9JC1 - chains J and L of the 14 polymer chains in the assembly; structure by electron microscopy, 2.79 A resolution.

Chain J:
Molecule: ATP synthase delta subunit, ATP synthase subunit alpha
Organism: Bacillus sp. PS3
Notes: EC 7.1.2.2
UniProt: A0A0M3VGF9 (A0A0M3VGF9_BACP3); residues 80-580 here correspond to UniProt positions 2-502 (UniProt number = residue number - 78)
Sequence (580 residues; numbered 1 to 580; the number before each row is that of its first residue):
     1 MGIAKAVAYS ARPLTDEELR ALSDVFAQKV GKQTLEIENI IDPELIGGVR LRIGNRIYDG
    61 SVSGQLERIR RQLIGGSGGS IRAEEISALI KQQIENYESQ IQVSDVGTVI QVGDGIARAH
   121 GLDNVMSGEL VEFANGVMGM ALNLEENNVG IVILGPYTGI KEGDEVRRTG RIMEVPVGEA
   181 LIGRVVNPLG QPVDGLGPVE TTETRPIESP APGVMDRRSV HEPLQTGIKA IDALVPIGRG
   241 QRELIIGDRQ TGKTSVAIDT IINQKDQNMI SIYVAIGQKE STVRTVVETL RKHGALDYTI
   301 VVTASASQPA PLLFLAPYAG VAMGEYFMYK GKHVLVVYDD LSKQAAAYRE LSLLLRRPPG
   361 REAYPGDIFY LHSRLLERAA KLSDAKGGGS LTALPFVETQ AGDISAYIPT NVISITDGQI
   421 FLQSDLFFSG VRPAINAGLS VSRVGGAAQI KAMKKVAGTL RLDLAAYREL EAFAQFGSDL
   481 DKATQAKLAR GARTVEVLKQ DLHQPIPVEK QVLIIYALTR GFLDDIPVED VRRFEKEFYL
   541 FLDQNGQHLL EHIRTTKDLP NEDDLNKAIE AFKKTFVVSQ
Not modelled in the structure: 1-5, 74-90, 425-433, 580
Construct notes: variant Pro210 (Arg132 in A0A0M3VGF9), Ser271 (Cys193 in A0A0M3VGF9), Phe541 (Trp463 in A0A0M3VGF9)
Bound ions: Mg2+ near Asp339 (its only coordinating residue here)

Chain L:
Molecule: ATP synthase subunit b
Organism: Bacillus sp. PS3
Sequence (169 residues; numbered -1 to 167; the number before each row is that of its first residue; numbers below 1 keep their minus sign (Met-1 is residue -1)):
    -1 MGEAAHGISG GTIIYQLLMF IILLALLRKF AWQPLMNIMK QREEHIANEI DQAEKRRQEA
    59 EKLLEEQREL MKQSRQEAQA LIENARKLAE EQKEQIVASA RAEAERVKET AKKEIEREKE
   119 QAMAALREQV ASLSVLIASK VIEKELTEQD QRKLIEAYIK DVQEVGGAR
Not modelled in the structure: -1 to 84, 164-167

Chain J / chain L interface:
Pairs across the interface - 6 pairs, chain J then chain L:
  Phe26(J) with Val160(L), hydrophobic
  Tyr58(J) with Val163(L), hydrophobic
  Gln72(J) with Glu126(L); Ala129(L)
  Ile101(J) with Asp159(L)
  Leu540(J) with Leu86(L), hydrophobic
Other interface residues (no listed pair), chain J (7 interface residues in all): Leu22, Val49
Other interface residues (no listed pair), chain L (8 interface residues in all): Arg125, Tyr156

In short:
7 residues of chain J face 8 of chain L across their interface.
Chain J is ATP synthase delta subunit, ATP synthase subunit alpha and chain L is ATP synthase subunit b, both
from Bacillus sp. PS3; the structure, Engineering of ATP synthase, was determined by electron microscopy,
deposited together with 9JC2.
